6QF1 - chain A; structure by X-ray diffraction, 1.74 A resolution.

Chain A:
Molecule: Proteinase K
Organism: Parengyodontium album
Notes: EC 3.4.21.64
Reference sequence: P06873 (PRTK_PARAQ); residues 1-279 here correspond to UniProt positions 106-384 (UniProt number = residue number + 105)
Sequence (279 residues; each row starts with the number of its first residue):
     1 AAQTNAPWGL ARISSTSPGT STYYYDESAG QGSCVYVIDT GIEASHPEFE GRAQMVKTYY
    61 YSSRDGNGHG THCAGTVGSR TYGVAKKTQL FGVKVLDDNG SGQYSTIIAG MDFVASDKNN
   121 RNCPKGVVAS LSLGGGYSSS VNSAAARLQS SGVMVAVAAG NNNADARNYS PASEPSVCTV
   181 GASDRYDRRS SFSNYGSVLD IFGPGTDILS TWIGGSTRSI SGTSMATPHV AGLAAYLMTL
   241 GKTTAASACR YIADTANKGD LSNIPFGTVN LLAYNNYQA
Disulfides: C34-C123, C178-C249
Sequence notes: conflict D207 (Ser312 in P06873)
Bound ions: Ca2+: P175, V177, D200
Ligand contacts: N-cyclohexyltaurine (NHE; 2-[N-cyclohexylamino]ethane sulfonic acid): N5, A6, P7, W8, T81, Y82, R185, D207, L209
Swiss-Prot annotation at these positions:
  - active site (Charge relay system): D39, H69, S224
  - binding site (Ca(2+)): T16, P175, V177, D200, D260

Overview:
Chain A binds N-cyclohexyltaurine. The Ca2+ site is built by P175, V177 and D200. UniProt lists 3 active-site
residues and 5 Ca2+-binding residues.
Chain A is Proteinase K (Parengyodontium album); the structure, X-Ray structure of Proteinase K crystallized
on a silicon chip, was determined by X-ray diffraction (same publication as 6QF2, 6QF3, 6QF4 and 6QF5).
